PDB entry 7FDB | electron microscopy, 4.80 A resolution (low resolution: residue-level contacts below are approximate; hydrogen-bond / salt-bridge calls are withheld) | chains C and D of the 31 polymer chains in the assembly

# Chain C
Name: Yeast Vacuolar ATPase A subunit
Organism: Saccharomyces cerevisiae S288C
Notes: EC 7.1.2.2
Chain sequence (617 residues; each row starts with the number of its first residue; numbering starts at 0):
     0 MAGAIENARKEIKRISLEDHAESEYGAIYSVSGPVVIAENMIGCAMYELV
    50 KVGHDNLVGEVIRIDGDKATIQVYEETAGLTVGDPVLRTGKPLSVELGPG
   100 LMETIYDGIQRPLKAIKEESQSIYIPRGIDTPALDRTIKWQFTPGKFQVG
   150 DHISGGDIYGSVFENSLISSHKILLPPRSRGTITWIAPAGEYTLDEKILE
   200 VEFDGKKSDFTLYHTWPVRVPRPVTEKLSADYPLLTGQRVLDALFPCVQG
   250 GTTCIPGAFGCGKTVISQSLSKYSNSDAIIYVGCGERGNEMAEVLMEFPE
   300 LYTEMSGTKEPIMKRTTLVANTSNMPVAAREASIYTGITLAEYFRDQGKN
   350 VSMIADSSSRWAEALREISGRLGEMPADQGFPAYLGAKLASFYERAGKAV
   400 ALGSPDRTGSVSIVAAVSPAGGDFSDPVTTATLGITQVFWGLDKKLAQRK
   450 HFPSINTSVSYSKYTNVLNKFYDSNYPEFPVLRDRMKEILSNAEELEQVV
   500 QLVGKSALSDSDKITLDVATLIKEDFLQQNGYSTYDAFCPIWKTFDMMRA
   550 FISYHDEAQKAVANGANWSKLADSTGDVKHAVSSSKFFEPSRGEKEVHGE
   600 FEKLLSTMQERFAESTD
Unresolved in the structure: 0-22

# Chain D
Name: V-type proton ATPase subunit B
Organism: Saccharomyces cerevisiae S288C
UniProtKB: P16140 (VATB_YEAST); residues 1-517 here = UniProt positions 1-517
Chain sequence (517 residues; row label = number of the first residue in the row):
     1 MVLSDKELFAINKKAVEQGFNVKPRLNYNTVSGVNGPLVILEKVKFPRYN
    51 EIVNLTLPDGTVRQGQVLEIRGDRAIVQVFEGTSGIDVKKTTVEFTGESL
   101 RIPVSEDMLGRIFDGSGRPIDNGPKVFAEDYLDINGSPINPYARIYPEEM
   151 ISTGVSAIDTMNSIARGQKIPIFSASGLPHNEIAAQICRQAGLVRPTKDV
   201 HDGHEENFSIVFAAMGVNLETARFFKQDFEENGSLERTSLFLNLANDPTI
   251 ERIITPRLALTTAEYLAYQTERHVLTILTDMSSYADALREVSAAREEVPG
   301 RRGYPGYMYTDLSTIYERAGRVEGRNGSITQIPILTMPNDDITHPIPDLT
   351 GYITEGQIFVDRQLHNKGIYPPINVLPSLSRLMKSAIGEGMTRKDHGDVS
   401 NQLYAKYAIGKDAAAMKAVVGEEALSIEDKLSLEFLEKFEKTFITQGAYE
   451 DRTVFESLDQAWSLLRIYPKEMLNRISPKILDEFYDRARDDADEDEEDPD
   501 TRSSGKKKDASQEESLI
Unresolved in the structure: 1-8, 197-204, 488-517
Curated features (UniProtKB/Swiss-Prot):
  - binding site (ATP): Arg381
  - modified residue (Phosphoserine): Ser4, Ser137, Ser503, Ser504, Ser511, Ser515
  - cross-link (Glycyl lysine isopeptide (Lys-Gly)): Lys14 (interchain with G-Cter in ubiquitin), Lys508 (interchain with G-Cter in ubiquitin)

# Interface between chain C and chain D
Residue-residue contacts (66; chain C residue first):
  Tyr28(C) - Arg71(D)
  Ser29(C) - Ile70(D)
  Ser29(C) - Arg71(D)
  Val30(C) - Ile70(D)
  Ser31(C) - Glu69(D)
  Glu75(C) - Gly136(D)
  Glu75(C) - Ser137(D)
  Thr76(C) - Tyr49(D)
  Ala77(C) - Tyr49(D)
  Ala77(C) - Asn50(D)
  Gly78(C) - Arg48(D)
  Gly78(C) - Tyr49(D)
  Leu79(C) - Pro47(D)
  Leu79(C) - Arg48(D)
  Leu79(C) - Tyr49(D)
  Thr80(C) - Phe46(D)
  Thr80(C) - Pro47(D)
  Val81(C) - Pro47(D)
  Leu112(C) - Tyr142(D)
  Lys113(C) - Tyr142(D)
  Lys116(C) - Tyr142(D)
  Ile122(C) - Ile139(D)
  Ile122(C) - Asn140(D)
  Ile122(C) - Val322(D)
  Tyr123(C) - Ser137(D)
  Tyr123(C) - Pro138(D)
  Tyr123(C) - Tyr268(D)
  Ile124(C) - Pro138(D)
  Ile124(C) - Asn140(D)
  Phe258(C) - Arg381(D)
  Glu285(C) - Glu317(D)
  Arg286(C) - Lys169(D)
  Arg286(C) - Glu317(D)
  Arg286(C) - Gly351(D)
  Arg286(C) - Tyr352(D)
  Arg286(C) - Ile353(D)
  Arg286(C) - Thr354(D)
  Arg286(C) - Glu355(D)
  Asn288(C) - Gly167(D)
  Asn288(C) - Lys169(D)
  Asn288(C) - Glu355(D)
  Ala291(C) - Arg144(D)
  Ala291(C) - Ile145(D)
  Glu292(C) - Tyr146(D)
  Glu292(C) - Leu382(D)
  Met295(C) - Ile145(D)
  Met295(C) - Tyr146(D)
  Thr321(C) - Pro141(D)
  Ser322(C) - Tyr309(D)
  Ser322(C) - Ser313(D)
  Ser322(C) - Glu317(D)
  Asn323(C) - Pro138(D)
  Asn323(C) - Ser313(D)
  Asn323(C) - Thr314(D)
  Asn323(C) - Glu317(D)
  Arg329(C) - Tyr309(D)
  Ser358(C) - Tyr352(D)
  Arg359(C) - Tyr352(D)
  Glu362(C) - Tyr352(D)
  Glu366(C) - Tyr309(D)
  Glu366(C) - Thr310(D)
  Arg370(C) - Tyr307(D)
  Gln378(C) - Arg301(D)
  Gly379(C) - Arg301(D)
  Ser417(C) - Tyr352(D)
  Ala419(C) - Tyr352(D)
Other interface residues (no listed pair), chain C (44 interface residues in all): Gly32, Ser121, Glu289, Leu294, Val326, Pro418, Gly420
Other interface residues (no listed pair), chain D (41 interface residues in all): Gly72, Ser99, Ala143, Pro147, Gly306

# Overview
The interface between chain C and chain D involves 44 residues on one side and 41 on the other. Curated
annotation (UniProt) lists ATP-binding residue Arg381(D) on chain D.
Here chain C is Yeast Vacuolar ATPase A subunit and chain D is V-type proton ATPase subunit B, both from
Saccharomyces cerevisiae S288C. Entry 7FDB (CryoEM Structures of Reconstituted V-ATPase,State2) was determined
by electron microscopy.
